PDB entry 8TO7 | electron microscopy, 3.39 A resolution | chains B and H of the 12 polymer chains in the assembly

== Chain B ==
Name: Transmembrane protein gp41
From: Human immunodeficiency virus 1
UniProt: Q2N0S5 (Q2N0S5_9HIV1); residues 512-664 here correspond to UniProt positions 509-661 (UniProt number = residue number - 3)
Sequence (153 residues; row label = number of the first residue in the row):
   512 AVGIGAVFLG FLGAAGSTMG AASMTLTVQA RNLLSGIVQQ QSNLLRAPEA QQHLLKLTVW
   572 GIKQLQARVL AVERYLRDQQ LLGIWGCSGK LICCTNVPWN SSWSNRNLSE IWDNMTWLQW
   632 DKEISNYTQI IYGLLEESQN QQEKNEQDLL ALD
Disordered / not traced: 546-567
Construct notes: conflict Pro559 (Ile556 in Q2N0S5), Cys605 (Thr602 in Q2N0S5)
Cystine bridges: Cys598-Cys604
Glycans and other covalent adducts: N-acetylglucosamine (NAG) linked to Asn611, Asn618, Asn637

== Chain H ==
Name: HERH-b*01 heavy chain
From: Macaca mulatta
Sequence (238 residues; row label = number of the first residue in the row; a row labelled like 35A-35B holds insertion residues (35A, then the next letters in order)):
     1 QVQLQESGPG LVKPSETLSL TCGVSGDSIT RNYYY
35A-35B WH
    36 WIRQSPGKGL EGLGYIAYTG GTDYSPSFKS RVTISRDTSK NQFSLKL
82A-82C TSV
    83 TVADTAVYFC ARERGDSY
100A-100G IYSYDGV
   101 DFWGQGLLVT VSSASTKGPS VFPLAPSSRS TSESTAALGC LVKDYFPEPV TVSWNSGSLT
   161 SGVHTFPAVL QSSGLYSLSS VVTVPSSSLG TQTYVCNVNH KPSNTKVDKR VEIKTCGGLE
   221 VLFQGP
Disordered / not traced: 114-226
Cystine bridges: Cys22-Cys92

== Interface between chain B and chain H ==
Residue-residue contacts (35):
  Ala512(B) with Tyr35(H); Glu95(H); Arg96(H), hydrogen bond (backbone-backbone); Gly97(H); Asp98(H), hydrogen bond (backbone-side chain); Tyr100D(H), hydrogen bond (backbone-backbone); Asp100E(H)
  Val513(B) with Asp98(H), hydrogen bond (backbone-side chain)
  Gly514(B) with Tyr35(H); Tyr50(H)
  Ile515(B) with Tyr50(H), hydrogen bond (backbone-side chain); Ala52(H), hydrophobic; Gly56(H); Asp58(H)
  Gly516(B) with Tyr35(H), hydrogen bond (backbone-side chain); Tyr53(H)
  Ala517(B) with Tyr53(H), hydrogen bond (backbone-side chain); Asp98(H); Tyr100(H)
  Val518(B) with Asp98(H); Ser99(H); Tyr100(H)
  Phe519(B) with Asp98(H); Ser99(H); Tyr100(H); Ile100A(H); Tyr100B(H); Ser100C(H)
  Met535(B) with Tyr100(H), hydrophobic; Ile100A(H)
  Thr536(B) with Tyr100(H)
  Thr538(B) with Ile100A(H)
  Val539(B) with Ile100A(H)
  Arg542(B) with Ile100A(H); Tyr100B(H)
Other interface residues (no listed pair), chain H (20 interface residues in all): Tyr33, Thr54, Thr57

== In short ==
13 residues of chain B and 20 residues of chain H are in contact; the contacts include 7 hydrogen bonds. Polar
pairs include Ala512(B)-Asp98(H), Val513(B)-Asp98(H) and Ile515(B)-Tyr50(H). Covalently linked
N-acetylglucosamine: at Asn611(B), Asn618(B) and Asn637(B).
Chain B is Transmembrane protein gp41 (Human immunodeficiency virus 1) and chain H is HERH-b*01 heavy chain
(Macaca mulatta); the structure, Cryo-EM structure of HERH-b*01 Fab in complex with HIV-1 Env trimer BG505.DS
SOSIP, was determined by electron microscopy together with 8TDX, 8TE7, 8TJR, 8TJS, 8TKC, 8TL2 and 5 further
entries from the same study.
